PDB entry 6REE | electron microscopy, 3.10 A resolution | chains 1 and 5 of the 31 polymer chains in the assembly

[Chain 1]
Name: ATP synthase associated protein ASA1
Source organism: Polytomella sp. Pringsheim 198.80
UniProt: Q85JD5 (Q85JD5_9CHLO); residue numbers follow UniProt; this construct covers 1-618
Amino-acid sequence (618 residues; row label = number of the first residue in the row):
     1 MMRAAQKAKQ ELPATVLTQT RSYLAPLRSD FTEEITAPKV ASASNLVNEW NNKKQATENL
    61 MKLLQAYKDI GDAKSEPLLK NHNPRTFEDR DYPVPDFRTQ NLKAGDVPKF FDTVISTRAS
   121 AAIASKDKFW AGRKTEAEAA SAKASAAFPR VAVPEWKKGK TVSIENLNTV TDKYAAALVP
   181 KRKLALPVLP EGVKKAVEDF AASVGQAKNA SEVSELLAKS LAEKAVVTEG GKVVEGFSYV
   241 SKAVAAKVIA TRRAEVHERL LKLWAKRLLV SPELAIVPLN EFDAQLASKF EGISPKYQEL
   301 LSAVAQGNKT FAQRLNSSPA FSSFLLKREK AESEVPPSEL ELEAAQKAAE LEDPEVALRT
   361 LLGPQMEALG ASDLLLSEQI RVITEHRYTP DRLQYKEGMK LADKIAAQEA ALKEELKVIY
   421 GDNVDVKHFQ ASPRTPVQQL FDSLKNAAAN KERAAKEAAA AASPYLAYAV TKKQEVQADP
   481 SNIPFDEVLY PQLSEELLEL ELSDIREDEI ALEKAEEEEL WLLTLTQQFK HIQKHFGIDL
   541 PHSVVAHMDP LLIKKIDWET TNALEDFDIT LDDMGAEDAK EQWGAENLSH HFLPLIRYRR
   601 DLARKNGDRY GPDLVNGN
Disordered / not traced: 1-22, 618

[Chain 5]
Name: Mitochondrial F1F0 ATP synthase associated 14 kDa protein
Source organism: Polytomella sp. Pringsheim 198.80
UniProt: A0A024FSR7 (A0A024FSR7_9CHLO); numbering as in UniProt (aligned over 1-123)
Amino-acid sequence (123 residues; row label = number of the first residue in the row):
     1 MKLLPESLQQ EAATAAVVAS WVLWHLDTQL LPTIMREHKL HACWAAAAKR YNEKLFKLNP
    61 SYDRVLSLPA VSKNQVLENV FHTAPKAPVE HLEKMVSANS KVYDALNLQS KRVLIWQVKP
   121 ALF

[How chain 1 and chain 5 interact]
Contacting residue pairs (147):
  Leu79(1) with Val80(5), hydrophobic
  His82(1) with Asn79(5); Val80(5); His82(5)
  Asn83(1) with Val76(5); Val80(5)
  Pro84(1) with Val71(5); Asn79(5)
  Arg85(1) with Pro69(5); Val71(5), hydrogen bond (side chain-backbone); Val76(5)
  Glu88(1) with Pro69(5); Ala70(5), hydrogen bond (side chain-backbone); Val71(5)
  Arg90(1) with Ser67(5), hydrogen bond (side chain-backbone); Leu68(5), hydrogen bond (side chain-backbone); Pro69(5)
  Val94(1) with Leu66(5), hydrophobic
  Pro95(1) with Leu66(5)
  Asp96(1) with Asp63(5)
  Phe97(1) with Phe56(5), hydrophobic; Tyr62(5), hydrophobic
  Arg98(1) with Phe56(5), hydrogen bond (side chain-backbone); Asn59(5), hydrogen bond (side chain-backbone); Tyr62(5)
  Phe111(1) with Tyr62(5); Asp63(5); Leu66(5), hydrophobic
  Val114(1) with Leu66(5), hydrophobic
  Ile115(1) with Val65(5); Ala70(5)
  Arg118(1) with Leu66(5), hydrogen bond (side chain-backbone); Leu68(5), hydrogen bond (side chain-backbone); Ala70(5)
  Ala119(1) with Ala70(5); Val71(5), hydrophobic
  Ile123(1) with Gln75(5)
  Lys126(1) with Asn79(5)
  Val151(1) with Met95(5), hydrophobic
  Ala152(1) with Met95(5)
  Pro154(1) with Asn99(5); Val102(5), hydrophobic
  Trp156(1) with Leu106(5)
  Thr161(1) with Leu106(5); Leu108(5); Ile115(5)
  Val162(1) with Leu106(5), hydrogen bond (backbone-backbone); Asn107(5)
  Ser163(1) with Asn107(5)
  Ile164(1) with Tyr103(5), hydrophobic; Asn107(5)
  Leu167(1) with Asn99(5); Tyr103(5), hydrophobic
  Val170(1) with Asn99(5)
  Thr171(1) with Val96(5)
  Tyr174(1) with His91(5); Leu92(5); Met95(5); Asn99(5), hydrogen bond
  Ala175(1) with Leu92(5)
  Leu178(1) with Pro88(5); Val89(5); Leu92(5), hydrophobic
  Phe282(1) with Tyr62(5), hydrophobic
  Leu286(1) with Phe56(5), hydrophobic; Tyr62(5), hydrophobic
  Ala287(1) with Phe56(5)
  Ser288(1) with Phe56(5)
  Lys289(1) with Glu53(5)
  Phe290(1) with Asn52(5); Glu53(5), hydrogen bond (backbone-side chain); Phe56(5), hydrophobic
  Glu291(1) with Glu53(5)
  Ile293(1) with Phe56(5), hydrophobic
  Gln394(1) with Val65(5)
  Glu397(1) with Ser72(5); Asn74(5); Gln75(5), hydrogen bond
  Lys400(1) with Asn74(5)
  Leu401(1) with Asn74(5); Leu77(5), hydrophobic
  Lys404(1) with Asn74(5), hydrogen bond; Leu77(5); Glu78(5), salt bridge
  Ser463(1) with Tyr103(5)
  Pro464(1) with Tyr103(5)
  Tyr465(1) with Val96(5); Asn99(5); Ser100(5); Tyr103(5), hydrophobic
  Leu466(1) with Ser100(5)
  Ala469(1) with Val96(5), hydrophobic
  Lys473(1) with Leu92(5)
  Gln477(1) with Val89(5)
  Leu497(1) with Phe81(5), hydrophobic
  Leu500(1) with Lys73(5), hydrogen bond (backbone-side chain); Val76(5), hydrophobic
  Glu501(1) with Lys73(5)
  Glu507(1) with Leu68(5); Pro69(5)
  Lys514(1) with Arg64(5), hydrogen bond (backbone-side chain)
  Ala515(1) with Arg64(5)
  Trp521(1) with Leu55(5), hydrophobic
  Leu522(1) with Leu55(5), hydrophobic
  Leu525(1) with Tyr51(5)
  Phe529(1) with Trp44(5)
  Phe536(1) with Glu37(5); Leu40(5), hydrophobic
  His542(1) with Thr33(5); Arg36(5); Glu37(5), salt bridge
  Val545(1) with Leu40(5), hydrophobic
  Leu552(1) with Leu40(5), hydrophobic
  Ile553(1) with Arg36(5)
  Ile556(1) with Met35(5); Arg36(5); Lys39(5); Leu40(5)
  Asp557(1) with Arg36(5), salt bridge
  Glu559(1) with Lys39(5), salt bridge
  Thr560(1) with Met35(5)
  Leu564(1) with Lys39(5), hydrogen bond (backbone-side chain)
  Glu565(1) with Met35(5); Lys39(5), hydrogen bond (backbone-side chain)
  Asp568(1) with His38(5), salt bridge; Lys39(5)
  Lys580(1) with Ala46(5)
  Glu581(1) with Ala46(5); Arg50(5)
  Gln582(1) with Arg50(5)
  Trp583(1) with Ala42(5), hydrophobic; Cys43(5), hydrophobic
  Gly584(1) with Cys43(5); Ala47(5)
  Ala585(1) with Ala47(5); Arg50(5)
  Asn587(1) with Cys43(5), hydrogen bond
  Leu588(1) with Cys43(5); Trp44(5), hydrophobic; Ala47(5), hydrophobic; Tyr51(5)
  His591(1) with Trp44(5); Tyr51(5), hydrogen bond
  Phe592(1) with Tyr51(5), hydrophobic; Leu58(5), hydrophobic
  Leu595(1) with Leu58(5), hydrophobic
  Arg599(1) with Leu58(5), hydrogen bond (side chain-backbone)
Also at the interface, not in a pair above, chain 1 (98 interface residues in all): Ala122, Val153, Ala177, Asp283, Ile405, Gln408, Asp504, Ala511, Glu518, Ile532, Asp578
Also at the interface, not in a pair above, chain 5 (64 interface residues in all): Leu31, Pro32, His41, Lys49, Lys54, Lys57, Pro60, Glu93, Asp104

[Summary]
The interface between chain 1 and chain 5 involves 98 residues on one side and 64 on the other; the contacts
include 20 hydrogen bonds and 5 salt bridges. Among the polar pairs are Lys404(1)-Glu78(5), His542(1)-Glu37(5)
and Asp557(1)-Arg36(5).
Here chain 1 is ATP synthase associated protein ASA1 and chain 5 is Mitochondrial F1F0 ATP synthase associated
14 kDa protein, both from Polytomella sp. Pringsheim 198.80. Entry 6REE (Cryo-EM structure of Polytomella
F-ATP synthase, Rotary substate 3B, composite map) was determined by electron microscopy, deposited together
with 6RD4, 6RD5, 6RD6, 6RD7, 6RD8, 6RD9 and 46 further entries.
